PDB entry 4K4H | X-ray diffraction, 2.10 A resolution | chains A and B of the 4 polymer chains in the assembly

== Chain A ==
Molecule: DNA polymerase lambda
From: Homo sapiens
Notes: EC 2.7.7.7, 4.2.99.-
Reference sequence: Q9UGP5 (DPOLL_HUMAN); numbering as in UniProt (aligned over 245-575)
Amino-acid sequence (340 residues; row label = number of the first residue in the row):
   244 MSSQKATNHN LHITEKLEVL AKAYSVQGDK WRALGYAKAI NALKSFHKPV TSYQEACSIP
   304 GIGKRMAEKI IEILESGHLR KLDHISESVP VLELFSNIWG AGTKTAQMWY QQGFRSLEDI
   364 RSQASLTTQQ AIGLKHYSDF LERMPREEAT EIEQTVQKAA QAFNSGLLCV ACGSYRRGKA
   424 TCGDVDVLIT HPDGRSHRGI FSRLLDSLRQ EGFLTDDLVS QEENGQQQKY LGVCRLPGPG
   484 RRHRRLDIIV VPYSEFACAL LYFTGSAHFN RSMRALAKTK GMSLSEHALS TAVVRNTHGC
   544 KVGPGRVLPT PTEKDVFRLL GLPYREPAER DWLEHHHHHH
Not modelled in the structure: 244-248, 538-543, 582-583
Sequence notes: expression tag (244, 576-583)
Metal / ion sites: Ca2+ site 1: Cys-300, Ile-302, Ile-305 (shared with 1 residue of chain D); Ca2+ site 2: Ser-339, Ile-341, Ala-344 (shared with 1 residue of chain C); Ca2+ site 3: Glu-396, Gln-400, Cys-412; Ca2+ site 4: Asp-427, Asp-429 (together with Lamivudine Triphosphate); Ca2+ site 5: Asp-427, Asp-429, Asp-490 (together with Lamivudine Triphosphate) (shared with 1 residue of chain C); Ca2+ site 6 near Ser-463 (its only coordinating residue here)
Small-molecule neighbours: Lamivudine Triphosphate (1RZ): Arg-386, Gly-416, Ser-417, Arg-420, Thr-424, Cys-425, Gly-426, Asp-427, Asp-429, Tyr-505, Phe-506, Thr-507, Gly-508, Ser-509, Ala-510, Asn-513
What the authors report for this chain:
  - binding site for Lamivudine Triphosphate: Tyr-505, Phe-506, Arg-517
  - binding site for the 11-nt DNA strand: Tyr-505
  - mutagenesis - R517A (2,000-fold): decreased catalytic activity on D-dCTP
  - mutagenesis - R517A: increased binding to D-dCTP

== Chain B ==
Molecule: 11-nt DNA strand
From: Homo sapiens
Sequence (11 nucleotides; row label = number of the first residue in the row):
     1 CGGCGGTACT G

== Chain A / chain B interface ==
Pairs across the interface - 28 pairs, chain A then chain B:
  Trp-274(A) with DC4(B), stacking on the base; DG5(B), phosphate contact
  Thr-371(A) with DG11(B), phosphate contact
  Gln-372(A) with DT10(B), sugar contact
  Val-462(A) with DC9(B), phosphate contact; DT10(B), phosphate contact
  Ser-463(A) with DT10(B), hydrogen bond to the phosphate
  Gln-464(A) with DC9(B), sugar contact; DT10(B), phosphate contact
  Gln-471(A) with DA8(B), phosphate contact; DC9(B), hydrogen bond to the phosphate
  Lys-472(A) with DA8(B), hydrogen bond to the sugar; DC9(B), hydrogen bond to the phosphate
  Tyr-505(A) with DG6(B), base contact
  Asn-513(A) with DG5(B), base contact
  Arg-514(A) with DG5(B), salt bridge to the phosphate
  Arg-517(A) with DG5(B), base contact; DG6(B), hydrogen bond to the sugar
  Ala-518(A) with DG5(B), sugar contact
  Lys-521(A) with DC4(B), salt bridge to the phosphate; DG6(B), salt bridge to the phosphate
  Leu-527(A) with DG6(B), sugar contact
  Ser-528(A) with DG6(B), phosphate contact; DT7(B), sugar contact
  Glu-529(A) with DG6(B), hydrogen bond to the base; DT7(B), sugar contact
  His-530(A) with DT7(B), phosphate contact; DA8(B), salt bridge to the phosphate
Interface residues without a listed pair, chain A (22 interface residues in all): Leu-277, Leu-461, Gln-470, Ser-526

== Overview ==
Chain A and chain B form an interface of 22 and 8 residues respectively; the contacts include 6 hydrogen
bonds, 4 salt bridges and 1 aromatic stacking contact. Among the polar pairs are Glu-529(A)/DG6(B),
Lys-472(A)/DA8(B) and Arg-517(A)/DG6(B). From the paper: a binding site for Lamivudine Triphosphate at
Tyr-505(A), Phe-506(A) and Arg-517(A); R517A of chain A reduces catalytic activity on D-dCTP.
Chain A is DNA polymerase lambda and chain B is an 11-nt DNA strand, both from Homo sapiens; the structure,
Ternary crystal structures of a human DNA POLYMERASE LAMBDA IN COMPLEX WITH DNA AND (-)3TC-TP, was determined
by X-ray diffraction, deposited together with 4K4G and 4K4I.
